Entry 3WML (X-ray diffraction, 1.99 A resolution); this record covers chain A.

== Chain A ==
Molecule: Phosphotriesterase
Organism: Agrobacterium tumefaciens
Notes: EC 3.1.8.1
Reference sequence: Q93LD7 (Q93LD7_RHIRD); residues 33-361 here correspond to UniProt positions 32-360 (UniProt number = residue number - 1)
Sequence (329 residues; row label = number of the first residue in the row):
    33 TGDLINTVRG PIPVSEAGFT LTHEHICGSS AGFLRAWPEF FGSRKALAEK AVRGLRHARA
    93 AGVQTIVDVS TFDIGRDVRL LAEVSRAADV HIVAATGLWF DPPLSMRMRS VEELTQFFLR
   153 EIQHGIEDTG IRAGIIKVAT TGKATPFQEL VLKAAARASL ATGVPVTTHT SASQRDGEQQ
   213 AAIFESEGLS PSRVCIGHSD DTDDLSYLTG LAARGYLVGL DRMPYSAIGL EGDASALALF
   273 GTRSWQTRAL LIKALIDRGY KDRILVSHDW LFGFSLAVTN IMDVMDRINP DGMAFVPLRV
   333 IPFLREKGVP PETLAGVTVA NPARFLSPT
Differences from the reference sequence: conflict A92 (Ser91 in Q93LD7), D265 (Asn264 in Q93LD7); engineered mutation L308 (Ser307 in Q93LD7), A309 (Tyr308 in Q93LD7)
Modified positions: K169 (lysine nz-carboxylic acid; KCX)
Bound ions: Fe2+: H57, K169, D301; Co2+: K169, H201
What the authors report for this chain:
  - Fe2+ coordination: H55, H57, D301 (citing earlier work)
  - Co2+ coordination: H201, H230 (citing earlier work)
  - mutagenesis - S308L/Y309A: decreased catalytic activity on paraoxon
  - mutagenesis - Y309A: decreased expression
  - mutagenesis - S308L/Y309A: increased catalytic activity on malathion

== Summary ==
H57, K169 and D301 form the Fe2+ site. K169 and H201 form the Co2+ site. From the paper: S308L/Y309A reduce
catalytic activity on paraoxon; Fe2+ coordination by H55, H57 and D301.
Chain A is Phosphotriesterase (Agrobacterium tumefaciens); the structure, Structure of phosphotriesterase
mutant (S308L/Y309A) from Agrobacterium radiobacter, was determined by X-ray diffraction together with 4NP7
from the same study.
